PDB entry 3VO9 | X-ray diffraction, 2.71 A resolution | chain A

[Chain A]
Protein: Cell division protein FtsZ
Source organism: Staphylococcus aureus
UniProtKB: P0A029 (FTSZ_STAAM); residues 12-316 here = UniProt positions 12-316
Amino-acid sequence (308 residues; row label = number of the first residue in the row):
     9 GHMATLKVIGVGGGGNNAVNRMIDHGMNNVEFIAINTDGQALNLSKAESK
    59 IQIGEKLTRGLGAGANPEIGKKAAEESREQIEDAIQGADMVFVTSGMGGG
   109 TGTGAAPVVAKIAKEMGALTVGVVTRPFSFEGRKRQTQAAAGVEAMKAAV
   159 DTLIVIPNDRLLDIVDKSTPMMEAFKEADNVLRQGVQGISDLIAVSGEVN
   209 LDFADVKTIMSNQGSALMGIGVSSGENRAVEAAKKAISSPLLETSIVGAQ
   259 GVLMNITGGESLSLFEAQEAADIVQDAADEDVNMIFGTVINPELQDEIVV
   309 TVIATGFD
Unresolved in the structure: 9-11, 33-36, 140-144, 316
Construct notes: expression tag (9-11)
Modified residues: Mse11, Mse35 (selenomethionine); Mse30, Mse98, Mse105, Mse124, Mse154, Mse179, Mse180, Mse218, Mse226, Mse262, Mse292 (selenomethionine; parent Met)
Curated features (UniProtKB/Swiss-Prot):
  - binding site (GTP): Gly21 to Asn25, Arg29, Ala71 to Ala73, Gly108 to Gly110, Glu139, Arg143, Asn166, Asp187
  - mutagenesis: Asn208 (N208A: Lack of GTPase activity. Does not polymerize in the presence of calcium ions)
From the paper describing this entry:
  - conformationally variable residues (helix shift): Phe183
  - mutagenesis - N208A: abolished catalytic activity

[Summary]
UniProt lists 16 GTP-binding residues and one mutagenesis site. From the paper: N208A abolishes catalytic
activity; conformational variability at Phe183.
Chain A is Cell division protein FtsZ (Staphylococcus aureus); the structure, Staphylococcus aureus FtsZ
apo-form (SeMet), was determined by X-ray diffraction together with 3VO8, 3VOA, 3VOB and 3VPA from the same
study.
